7NKK - chains G and H of the 12 polymer chains in the assembly; structure by electron microscopy, 3.60 A resolution.

== Chain G ==
Protein: ATP synthase gamma chain
From: Mycobacterium smegmatis (strain ATCC 700084 / mc(2)155)
UniProtKB: A0R201 (ATPG_MYCS2); residues 1-307 here = UniProt positions 1-307
Sequence (307 residues; each row starts with the number of its first residue):
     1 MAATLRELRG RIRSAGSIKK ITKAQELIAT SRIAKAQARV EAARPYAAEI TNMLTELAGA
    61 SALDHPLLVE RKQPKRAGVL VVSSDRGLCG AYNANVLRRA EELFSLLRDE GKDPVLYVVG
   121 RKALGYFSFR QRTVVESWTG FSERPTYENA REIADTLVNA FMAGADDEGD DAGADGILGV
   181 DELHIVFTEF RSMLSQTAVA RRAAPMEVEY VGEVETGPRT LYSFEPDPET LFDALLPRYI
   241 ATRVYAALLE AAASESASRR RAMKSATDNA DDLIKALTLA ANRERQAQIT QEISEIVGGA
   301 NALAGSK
Not modelled in the structure: 1-17, 214-219, 270-307

== Chain H ==
Protein: ATP synthase epsilon chain
From: Mycobacterium smegmatis (strain ATCC 700084 / mc(2)155)
UniProtKB: A0R1Z9 (ATPE_MYCS2); numbering as in UniProt (aligned over 1-121)
Sequence (121 residues; numbered 1 to 121; the number before each row is that of its first residue):
     1 MADLNVEIVA VERELWSGPA TFVFTRTTAG EIGILPRHIP LVAQLVDDAM VRVEREGEDD
    61 LRIAVDGGFL SVTEETVRIL VENAQFESEI DADAAKEDAA SDDERTAAWG RARLRALGQI
   121 D
Not modelled in the structure: 1-2, 121

== Interface between chain G and chain H ==
Pairs across the interface - 43 pairs, chain G then chain H:
  Ala-42(G) with Arg-13(H)
  Ala-43(G) with Val-11(H)
  Tyr-46(G) with Val-9(H), hydrophobic; Ala-10(H); Val-11(H); Leu-80(H), hydrophobic; Val-81(H)
  Glu-49(G) with Arg-78(H), salt bridge; Leu-80(H)
  Ile-50(G) with Leu-80(H)
  Met-53(G) with Val-42(H), hydrophobic; Phe-69(H), hydrophobic; Ser-71(H); Leu-80(H), hydrophobic
  Thr-146(G) with Glu-12(H)
  Tyr-147(G) with Val-11(H), hydrophobic; Glu-12(H), hydrogen bond (backbone-side chain); Glu-82(H)
  Arg-151(G) with Glu-82(H), salt bridge; Arg-105(H)
  Thr-220(G) with Pro-40(H)
  Leu-221(G) with Pro-40(H)
  Tyr-222(G) with Val-42(H), hydrophobic
  Ser-223(G) with Ile-39(H); Pro-40(H), hydrogen bond (backbone-backbone); Leu-41(H); Val-42(H), hydrogen bond (backbone-backbone)
  Phe-224(G) with Val-42(H)
  Glu-225(G) with Ala-29(H); Leu-41(H); Val-42(H), hydrogen bond (backbone-backbone); Ala-43(H)
  Pro-226(G) with Thr-28(H)
  Leu-231(G) with Val-42(H); Ala-43(H), hydrophobic; Gln-44(H)
  Ala-234(G) with Gln-44(H); Phe-69(H)
  Leu-235(G) with Phe-69(H), hydrophobic
  Arg-238(G) with Gly-67(H); Glu-82(H), salt bridge
  Tyr-245(G) with Val-11(H), hydrophobic; Glu-12(H)
Also at the interface, not in a pair above, chain G (26 interface residues in all): Arg-39, Pro-45, Leu-57, Glu-148, Thr-242
Also at the interface, not in a pair above, chain H (25 interface residues in all): Glu-14, Thr-27, Leu-70, Thr-73

== Summary ==
26 residues of chain G and 25 residues of chain H are in contact; the contacts include 4 hydrogen bonds and 3
salt bridges. Among the polar pairs are Glu-49(G)/Arg-78(H), Arg-151(G)/Glu-82(H) and Arg-238(G)/Glu-82(H).
Here chain G is ATP synthase gamma chain and chain H is ATP synthase epsilon chain, both from Mycobacterium
smegmatis (strain ATCC 700084 / mc(2)155). Entry 7NKK (Mycobacterium smegmatis ATP synthase rotor state 2) was
determined by electron microscopy together with 7NJK, 7NJL, 7NJM, 7NJN, 7NJO, 7NJP and 20 further entries from
the same study.
